PDB entry 9CGR | X-ray diffraction, 2.40 A resolution | chains A and G of the 4 polymer chains in the assembly

[Chain A]
Molecule: Major histocompatibility complex class I-related gene protein
Organism: Homo sapiens
UniProtKB: Q95460 (HMR1_HUMAN); residues 1-270 here correspond to UniProt positions 23-292 (UniProt number = residue number + 22)
Chain sequence (271 residues; row label = number of the first residue in the row; numbering starts at 0):
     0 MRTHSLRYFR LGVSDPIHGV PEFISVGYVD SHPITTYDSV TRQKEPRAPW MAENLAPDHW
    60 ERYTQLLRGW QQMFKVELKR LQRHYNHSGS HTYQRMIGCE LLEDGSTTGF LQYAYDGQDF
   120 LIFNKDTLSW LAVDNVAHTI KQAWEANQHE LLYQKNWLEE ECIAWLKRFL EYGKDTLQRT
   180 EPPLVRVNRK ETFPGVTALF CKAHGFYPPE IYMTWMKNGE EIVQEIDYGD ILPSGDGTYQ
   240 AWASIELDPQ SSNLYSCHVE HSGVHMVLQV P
Not modelled in the structure: 190-194
Sequence notes: initiating methionine (0); conflict S261 (Cys283 in Q95460)
Cystine bridges: C98-C161, C200-C256
Glycans and other covalent adducts: pyridoxal (PXL) linked to K43
Small-molecule neighbours: pyridoxal (PXL; 3-hydroxy-5-(hydroxymethyl)-2-methylisonicotinaldehyde): Y7, S24, T34, H58, Y62, L66, W69, W164, F168
UniProt features mapped onto this chain:
  - binding site (5-(2-oxoethylideneamino)-6-(D-ribitylamino)uracil): R9, S24, K43, R94, Y152, Q153
  - binding site (5-(2-oxopropylideneamino)-6-(D-ribitylamino)uracil): R9, S24, K43, R94, Y152, Q153
  - binding site (7-hydroxy-6-methyl-8-(1-D-ribityl)lumazine): R9, S24, K43, R94, Y152, Q153
  - binding site (8-(9H-purin-6-yl)-2-oxa-8-azabicyclo[3.3.1]nona-3,6-diene-4,6-dicarbaldehyde): R9, K43, H58, R94
  - binding site (2-amino-4-oxopteridine-6-carbaldehyde): K43
  - binding site (pyridoxal): K43
  - glycosylation: N85 (N-linked (GlcNAc...) asparagine)
Reported in the primary citation:
  - binding site for pyridoxal: Y7, S24, K43, Y62, W69, W156
  - conformationally variable residues: K43
  - mutagenesis - R9H: increased signaling in response to pyridoxal

[Chain G]
Molecule: TCR TRAV1-2
Organism: Homo sapiens
Chain sequence (204 residues; row label = number of the first residue in the row; numbering starts at 0):
     0 MGQNIDQPTE MTATEGAIVQ INCTYQTSGF NGLFWYQQHA GEAPTFLSYN VLDGLEEKGR
    60 FSSFLSRSKG YSYLLLKELQ MKDSASYLCA VKDSNYQLIW GAGTKLIIKP DIQNPDPAVY
   120 QLRDSKSSDK SVCLFTDFDS QTNVSQSKDS DVYITDKCVL DMRSMDFKSN SAVAWSNKSD
   180 FACANAFNNS IIPEDTFFPS PESS
Not modelled in the structure: 0-1, 202-203
Cystine bridges: C22-C88, C132-C182

[Interface between chain A and chain G]
Contacting residue pairs (27; chain A residue first):
  R61(A) with N94(G), hydrogen bond (side chain-backbone); Y95(G), hydrogen bond (side chain-backbone); Q96(G)
  Y62(A) with S93(G), hydrogen bond (side chain-backbone); N94(G), hydrogen bond
  H148(A) with Y48(G); E55(G), salt bridge
  L151(A) with V50(G), hydrophobic; L51(G), hydrophobic; E55(G)
  Y152(A) with N30(G); Y48(G); V50(G); Y95(G)
  K154(A) with L51(G)
  N155(A) with F29(G), hydrogen bond (side chain-backbone); V50(G); L51(G); R66(G), hydrogen bond
  W156(A) with N30(G); Y95(G), hydrogen bond
  E159(A) with R66(G), salt bridge
  E160(A) with G28(G); F29(G), hydrogen bond (side chain-backbone); N30(G); S93(G), hydrogen bond
  W164(A) with N94(G)
Also at the interface, not in a pair above, chain A (14 interface residues in all): H58, L65, W69

[Summary]
14 residues of chain A and 12 residues of chain G are in contact; the contacts include 9 hydrogen bonds and 2
salt bridges. Among the polar pairs are H148(A)-E55(G), E159(A)-R66(G) and R61(A)-N94(G). From the paper: a
binding site for pyridoxal at Y7(A), S24(A) and K43(A) among others; R9H of chain A increases signaling in
response to pyridoxal.
Chain A is Major histocompatibility complex class I-related gene protein and chain G is TCR TRAV1-2, both from
Homo sapiens; the structure, Structure of human MAIT A-F7 TCR in complex with human MR1-Pyridoxal, was
determined by X-ray diffraction, deposited together with 9CGS.
